7TJP - chain A; structure by X-ray diffraction, 2.77 A resolution.

# Chain A
Molecule: Glycoprotein 120
Source organism: HIV-1 06TG.HT008
Chain sequence (358 residues; each row starts with the number of its first residue; note: 99 numbers in that range are skipped by the numbering (no residue carries them; nothing is unmodelled there); a row labelled like 457A-457H holds insertion residues (457A, then the next letters in order)):
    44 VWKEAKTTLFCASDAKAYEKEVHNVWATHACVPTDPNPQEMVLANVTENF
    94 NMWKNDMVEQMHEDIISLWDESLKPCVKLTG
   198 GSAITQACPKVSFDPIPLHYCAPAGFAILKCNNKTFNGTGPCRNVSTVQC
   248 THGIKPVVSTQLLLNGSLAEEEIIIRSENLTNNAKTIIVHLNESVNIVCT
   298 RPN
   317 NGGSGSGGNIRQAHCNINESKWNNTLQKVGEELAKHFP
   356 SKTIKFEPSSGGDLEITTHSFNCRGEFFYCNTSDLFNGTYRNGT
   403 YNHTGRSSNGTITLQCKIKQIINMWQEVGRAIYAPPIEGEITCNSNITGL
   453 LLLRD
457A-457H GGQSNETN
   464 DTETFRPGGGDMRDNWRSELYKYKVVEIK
Not modelled in the structure: 44-48, 317-324, 457A-457H, 491-492
Disulfide bonds: Cys-54/Cys-74, Cys-119/Cys-205, Cys-218/Cys-247, Cys-228/Cys-239, Cys-296/Cys-331, Cys-378/Cys-445, Cys-385/Cys-418
Covalently attached groups: N-acetylglucosamine (NAG) linked to Asn-234, Asn-262, Asn-276, Asn-289, Asn-334, Asn-339, Asn-386, Asn-392, Asn-448
Ligand contacts: I6M (N~1~-[(1R,2R)-2-(carbamimidamidomethyl)-5-{[(2R)-2-(hydroxymethyl)pyrrolidin-1-yl]methyl}-2,3-dihydro-1H-inden-1-yl]-N~2~-(4-chloro-3-fluorophenyl)ethanediamide): Trp-112, Val-255, Ser-256, Thr-257, Ala-281, Thr-283, Asp-368, Glu-370, Ile-371, Ser-375, Phe-376, Asn-377, Phe-382, Ile-424, Asn-425, Met-426, Trp-427, Glu-429, Val-430, Gly-431, Gly-472, Gly-473, Asp-474, Met-475, Asp-477
What the authors report for this chain:
  - binding site for I6M: Thr-283, Asn-425
  - contacts within the chain: Glu-370/Asn-425 (hydrogen bond)

# Overview
Chain A binds compound I6M. N-acetylglucosamine is covalently linked to Asn-234, Asn-262, Asn-276, Asn-289,
Asn-334 and Asn-339 and 3 more. From the paper: a binding site for I6M at Thr-283 and Asn-425; contacts within
the chain involving Asn-425 and Glu-370.
Chain A is Glycoprotein 120 (HIV-1 06TG.HT008); the structure, HIV-1 gp120 complex with CJF-II-195, was
determined by X-ray diffraction (same publication as 7TJO).
